Entry 5H3A (X-ray diffraction, 2.40 A resolution); this record covers chains A and B.

Chain A (and B):
Name: ORF70
Source organism: Human herpesvirus 8
Notes: chain B of this document is another copy of the same molecule, construct and numbering; everything in this record applies to it too
Reference sequence: F5HBQ9 (F5HBQ9_HHV8); numbering as in UniProt (aligned over 51-333)
Sequence (283 residues; each row starts with the number of its first residue):
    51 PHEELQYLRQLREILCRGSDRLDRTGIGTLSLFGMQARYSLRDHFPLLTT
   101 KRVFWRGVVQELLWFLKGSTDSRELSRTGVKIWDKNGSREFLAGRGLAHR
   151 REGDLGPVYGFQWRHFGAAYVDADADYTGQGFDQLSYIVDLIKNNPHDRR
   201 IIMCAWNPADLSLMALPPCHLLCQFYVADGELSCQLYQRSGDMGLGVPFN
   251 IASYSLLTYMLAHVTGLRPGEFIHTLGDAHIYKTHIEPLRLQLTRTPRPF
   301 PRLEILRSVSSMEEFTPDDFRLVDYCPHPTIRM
Not modelled in the structure: 332-333 (chain B: 73-74)
Residues lining bound ligands:
  - tomudex (D16): Phe-104, Ile-132, Asp-242, Leu-245, Gly-246, Phe-249, Asn-250, Tyr-282
  - 2'-deoxyuridine 5'-monophosphate (UMP): Pro-217, Cys-219, His-220, Gln-238, Arg-239, Ser-240, Gly-241, Asp-242, Gly-246, Val-247, Asn-250, His-280, Tyr-282
Reported in the primary citation:
  - binding site for 2'-deoxyuridine 5'-monophosphate: Arg-199, Arg-200, Cys-219, His-220, Arg-239, Ser-240, Asp-242, Asn-250, His-280, Tyr-282
  - conformationally variable residues (loop rearrangement, side-chain flip): Arg-71 to Thr-79
  - binding site for tomudex: Phe-104, Ile-132, Asp-242, Gly-246, Phe-249, Tyr-282
  - catalytic residues: Cys-219

How chain A and chain B interact:
Residue-residue contacts - 92 pairs, chain A then chain B:
  Ser-69(A) with Tyr-226(B); Ala-228(B)
  Arg-71(A) with His-197(B); Tyr-226(B); Val-227(B), hydrogen bond (side chain-backbone)
  Leu-72(A) with His-197(B), hydrogen bond (backbone-side chain)
  Arg-74(A) with Asn-195(B)
  Ser-81(A) with Tyr-226(B), hydrogen bond
  Leu-82(A) with Tyr-226(B)
  Phe-83(A) with Arg-88(B), hydrogen bond (backbone-side chain); Gln-224(B); Tyr-226(B), hydrophobic; Cys-234(B); Gln-235(B); Ile-273(B), hydrophobic
  Gly-84(A) with Gln-86(B); Arg-88(B), hydrogen bond (backbone-side chain); Gln-235(B)
  Met-85(A) with Gln-86(B); Gln-235(B)
  Gln-86(A) with Gly-84(B); Met-85(B); Gln-86(B); Thr-275(B)
  Arg-88(A) with Phe-83(B), hydrogen bond (side chain-backbone); Gly-84(B), hydrogen bond (side chain-backbone)
  Phe-166(A) with Asn-207(B); Pro-208(B), hydrophobic
  Phe-182(A) with Pro-208(B)
  Gln-184(A) with Pro-208(B)
  His-197(A) with Arg-71(B); Leu-72(B), hydrogen bond (side chain-backbone)
  Arg-199(A) with Arg-239(B), hydrogen bond (backbone-side chain); Ser-240(B), hydrogen bond; Asp-278(B); His-280(B); Tyr-282(B), hydrogen bond
  Arg-200(A) with Trp-206(B); Pro-217(B); Arg-239(B)
  Ile-202(A) with Trp-206(B); Leu-221(B), hydrophobic
  Cys-204(A) with Trp-206(B)
  Trp-206(A) with Arg-200(B); Ile-202(B); Cys-204(B)
  Asn-207(A) with Phe-166(B)
  Pro-208(A) with Phe-166(B); Phe-182(B); Gln-184(B)
  Pro-217(A) with Arg-200(B)
  Leu-221(A) with Ile-202(B), hydrophobic; Leu-222(B), hydrophobic
  Leu-222(A) with Leu-221(B), hydrophobic; Leu-222(B), hydrophobic
  Gln-224(A) with Phe-83(B); Tyr-237(B), hydrogen bond; Arg-239(B), hydrogen bond (side chain-backbone); Gly-277(B)
  Tyr-226(A) with Ser-69(B); Arg-71(B); Ser-81(B), hydrogen bond; Phe-83(B), hydrophobic; Asp-278(B)
  Val-227(A) with Arg-71(B), hydrogen bond (backbone-side chain)
  Ala-228(A) with Ser-69(B)
  Cys-234(A) with Phe-83(B)
  Gln-235(A) with Phe-83(B); Gly-84(B); Tyr-237(B), hydrogen bond; Thr-275(B); Leu-276(B); Gly-277(B)
  Tyr-237(A) with Leu-222(B), hydrophobic; Gln-224(B), hydrogen bond; Gln-235(B); Tyr-237(B), hydrophobic
  Arg-239(A) with Arg-199(B), hydrogen bond (side chain-backbone); Arg-200(B); Ile-202(B); Gln-224(B), hydrogen bond (backbone-side chain)
  Ser-240(A) with Arg-199(B), hydrogen bond
  Ile-273(A) with Phe-83(B), hydrophobic
  Thr-275(A) with Gln-86(B); Gln-235(B); Thr-275(B)
  Leu-276(A) with Gln-235(B), hydrogen bond (backbone-side chain)
  Gly-277(A) with Gln-224(B)
  Asp-278(A) with Arg-199(B); Tyr-226(B)
  His-280(A) with Arg-199(B)
  Tyr-282(A) with Arg-199(B), hydrogen bond
Interface residues without a listed pair, chain A (47 interface residues in all): Thr-79, Tyr-187, Ala-209, Leu-211, Phe-225, Ser-233
Interface residues without a listed pair, chain B (49 interface residues in all): Thr-79, Leu-82, Tyr-187, Pro-196, Ala-209, Leu-211, Phe-225, Asp-229, Ser-233

In short:
The interface between chain A and chain B involves 47 residues on one side and 49 on the other; the contacts
include 22 hydrogen bonds. Polar pairs include Arg-71(A)/Val-227(B), Leu-72(A)/His-197(B) and
Ser-81(A)/Tyr-226(B). From the paper: the catalytic residue Cys-219(A); a binding site for 2'-deoxyuridine
5'-monophosphate at Arg-199(A), Arg-200(A) and Cys-219(A) among others.
Both chains are ORF70 (Human herpesvirus 8). Entry 5H3A (Structural analysis of KSHV thymidylate synthase) was
determined by X-ray diffraction, deposited together with 5H38 and 5H39.
